PDB entry 6AK9 | X-ray diffraction, 1.91 A resolution | chains A and D of the 4 polymer chains in the assembly

# Chain A
Molecule: DNA-directed DNA/RNA polymerase mu
From: Homo sapiens
Notes: EC 2.7.7.7; engineered mutation(s): deletions 398-410
UniProtKB: Q9NP87 (DPOLM_HUMAN); numbering as in UniProt; present here: 132-397, 411-494
Amino-acid sequence (356 residues; row label = number of the first residue in the row; note: 12 numbers in that range are skipped by the numbering (no residue carries them; nothing is unmodelled there)):
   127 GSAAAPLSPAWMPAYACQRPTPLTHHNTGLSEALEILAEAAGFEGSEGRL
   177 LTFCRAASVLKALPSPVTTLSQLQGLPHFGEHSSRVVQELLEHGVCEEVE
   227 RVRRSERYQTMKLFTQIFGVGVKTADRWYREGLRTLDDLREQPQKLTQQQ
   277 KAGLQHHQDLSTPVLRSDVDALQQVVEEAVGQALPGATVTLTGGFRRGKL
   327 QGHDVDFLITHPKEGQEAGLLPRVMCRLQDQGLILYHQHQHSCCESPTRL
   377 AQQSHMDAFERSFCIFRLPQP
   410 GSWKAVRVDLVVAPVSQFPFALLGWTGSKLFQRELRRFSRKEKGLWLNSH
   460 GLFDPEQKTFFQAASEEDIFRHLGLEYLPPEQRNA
Disordered / not traced: 127-137, 366-383
Construct notes: expression tag (127-131); linker (410)
Metal / ion sites: Na+: Thr241, Ile243, Val246 (shared with 1 residue of chain P); Ca2+ site 1: Asp330, Asp332 (together with 8-oxo-2'-deoxyguanosine-5'-triphosphate); Ca2+ site 2: Asp330, Asp332, Asp418 (together with 8-oxo-2'-deoxyguanosine-5'-triphosphate) (shared with 1 residue of chain P)
Ligand contacts: 8-oxo-2'-deoxyguanosine-5'-triphosphate (8DG): Gly319, Gly320, Arg323, Lys325, Gln327, Gly328, His329, Asp330, Asp332, Gly433, Trp434, Thr435, Gly436, Ser437, Lys438, Gln441, Arg445

# Chain D
Molecule: 4-nt DNA strand
Sequence (4 nucleotides; each row starts with the number of its first residue):
     1 GCCG

# Interface between chain A and chain D
Contacting residue pairs (14):
  Ala140(A) - DG4(D)  phosphate contact
  Gly174(A) - DG1(D)  hydrogen bond to the base
  Arg175(A) - DG1(D)  salt bridge to the phosphate
  Thr178(A) - DG1(D)  hydrogen bond to the base
  Thr178(A) - DC2(D)  sugar contact
  Phe179(A) - DG1(D)  sugar contact
  Pro203(A) - DC3(D)  phosphate contact
  His204(A) - DC2(D)  sugar contact
  His204(A) - DC3(D)  hydrogen bond to the phosphate
  Gly206(A) - DC2(D)  hydrogen bond to the phosphate
  Glu207(A) - DC2(D)  hydrogen bond to the phosphate
  His208(A) - DG1(D)  salt bridge to the phosphate
  His208(A) - DC2(D)  hydrogen bond to the phosphate
  Ser209(A) - DC2(D)  hydrogen bond to the phosphate
Also at the interface, not in a pair above, chain A (14 interface residues in all): Arg181, Leu202, Phe205

# Overview
14 residues of chain A face 4 of chain D across their interface; the contacts include 7 hydrogen bonds and 2
salt bridges. Among the polar pairs are Gly174(A)-DG1(D), Thr178(A)-DG1(D) and His204(A)-DC3(D). Bound to
chain A: 8-oxo-2'-deoxyguanosine-5'-triphosphate. Thr241(A), Ile243(A) and Val246(A) form the Na+ site.
Here chain A is DNA-directed DNA/RNA polymerase mu (Homo sapiens) and chain D is a 4-nt DNA strand. Entry 6AK9
(Pre-catalytic Ternary Complex of Human DNA Polymerase Mu with Templating Cytosine and Incoming Ca-8oxodGTP)
was determined by X-ray diffraction (same publication as 6AK8, 6AKH, 6IPD, 6IPE, 6IPF and 6IPG).
